Entry 9EMW (X-ray diffraction, 2.51 A resolution); this record covers chains A and D of the 4 polymer chains in the assembly.

# Chain A (and D)
Protein: Nucleoside 2-deoxyribosyltransferase
From: Chroococcidiopsis thermalis PCC 7203
Notes: chain D of this document is another copy of the same molecule, construct and numbering; everything in this record applies to it too
Reference sequence: K9TVX3 (K9TVX3_CHRTP); residues 1-154 here = UniProt positions 1-154
Sequence (154 residues; each row starts with the number of its first residue):
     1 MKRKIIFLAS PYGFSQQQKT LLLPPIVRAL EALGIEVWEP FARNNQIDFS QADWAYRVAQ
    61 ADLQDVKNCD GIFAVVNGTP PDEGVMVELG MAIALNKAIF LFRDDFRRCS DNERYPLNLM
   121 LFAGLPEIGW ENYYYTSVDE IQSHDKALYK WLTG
Differences from the reference sequence: engineered mutation Phe-7 (Tyr in K9TVX3)
Residues lining bound ligands: Forodesine (IMH; 1,4-dideoxy-4-aza-1-(S)-(9-deazahypoxanthin-9-yl)-D-ribitol): Phe-7, Ala-9, Ser-10, Phe-14, Pro-40, Phe-41, Gln-46, Val-58, Asp-62, Asp-82, Gly-84, Val-85, Glu-88
From the paper describing this entry:
  - catalytic residues: Glu-88 (citing earlier work)
  - mutagenesis - D62N: unchanged catalytic activity on ribonucleoside substrates
  - mutagenesis - Y7F: increased catalytic activity on ribonucleoside substrates
  - conformationally variable residues: Gln-46
  - mutagenesis - Y7F/A9S (8-fold): increased catalytic activity on inosine
  - mutagenesis - Y7F/A9S (Kd 590 uM): decreased binding to Immucillin-H

# How chain A and chain D interact
Residue-residue contacts (16; chain A residue first):
  Thr-79(A) with Pro-80(D); Cys-109(D)
  Pro-80(A) with Thr-79(D); Pro-80(D)
  Phe-106(A) with Asp-111(D)
  Arg-107(A) with Ser-110(D); Asp-111(D)
  Arg-108(A) with Arg-108(D); Cys-109(D); Ser-110(D), hydrogen bond (backbone-backbone)
  Cys-109(A) with Thr-79(D); Arg-108(D); Cys-109(D), hydrophobic
  Ser-110(A) with Arg-107(D); Arg-108(D), hydrogen bond (backbone-backbone)
  Asp-111(A) with Arg-107(D)
Other interface residues (no listed pair), chain D (8 interface residues in all): Phe-106

# Summary
The chain A/chain D interface involves 8 residues from each chain, with 2 hydrogen bonds. Its one hydrogen
bond, Arg-108(A)/Ser-110(D), is backbone to backbone. Ligands of chain A: Forodesine. The paper reports the
catalytic residue Glu-88(A); Y7F of chain A increases catalytic activity on ribonucleoside substrates; 3
substitutions were tested in all.
Chain A and chain D are both Nucleoside 2-deoxyribosyltransferase (Chroococcidiopsis thermalis PCC 7203); the
structure, Nucleoside 2'deoxyribosyltransferase from Chroococcidiopsis thermalis PCC 7203 Y7F Mutant bound to
ImmH-Forodesine, was determined by X-ray diffraction, deposited together with 9EMX.
